9EPC - chains D and M of the 21 polymer chains in the assembly; structure by electron microscopy, 3.00 A resolution.

# Chain D
Protein: DNA-directed RNA polymerase subunit beta'
From: Sinapis alba
Notes: EC 2.7.7.6
Reference sequence: A0A6C0M5W0 (A0A6C0M5W0_SINAL); residue numbers follow UniProt; this construct covers 1-680
Amino-acid sequence (680 residues; each row starts with the number of its first residue):
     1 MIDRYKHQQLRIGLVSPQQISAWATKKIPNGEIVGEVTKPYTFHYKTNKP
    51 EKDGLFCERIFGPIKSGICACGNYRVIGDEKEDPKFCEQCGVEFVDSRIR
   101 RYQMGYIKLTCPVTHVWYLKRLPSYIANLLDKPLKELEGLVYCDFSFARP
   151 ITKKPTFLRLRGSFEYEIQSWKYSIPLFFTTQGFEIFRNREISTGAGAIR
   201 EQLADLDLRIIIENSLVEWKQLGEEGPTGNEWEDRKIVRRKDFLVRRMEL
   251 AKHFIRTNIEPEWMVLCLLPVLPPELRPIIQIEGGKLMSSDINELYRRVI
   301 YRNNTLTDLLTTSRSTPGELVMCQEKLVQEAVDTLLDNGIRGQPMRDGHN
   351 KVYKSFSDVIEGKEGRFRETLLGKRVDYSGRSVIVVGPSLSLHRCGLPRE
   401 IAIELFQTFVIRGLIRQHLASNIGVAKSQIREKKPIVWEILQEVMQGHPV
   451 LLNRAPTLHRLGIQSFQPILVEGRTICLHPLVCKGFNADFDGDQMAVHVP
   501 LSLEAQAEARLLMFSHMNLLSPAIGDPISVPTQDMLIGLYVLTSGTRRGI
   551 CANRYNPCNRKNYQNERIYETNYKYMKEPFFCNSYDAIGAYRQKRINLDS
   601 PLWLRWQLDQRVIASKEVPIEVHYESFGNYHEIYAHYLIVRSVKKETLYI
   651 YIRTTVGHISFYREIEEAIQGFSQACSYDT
Unresolved in the structure: 26-33, 66-95, 280-290, 559-577
Covalent attachments: 2,3-dihydroxy-1,4-dithiobutane (DTT) linked to Cys551

# Chain M
Protein: PAP8, pTAC6
From: Sinapis alba
Amino-acid sequence (334 residues; numbered 1 to 334; the number before each row is that of its first residue):
     1 MASSAASPSLSLLSLTPKPPPSPSTASATSHRLFPSFRTNGCFAPLTLKP
    51 RRGRSIIVKVDDGDADGGGQDEYDMDDEEVEEVDNKKDYDVEYDPLAAAM
   101 AAASGGGGDGDIAFVQSKSFISTQGWDSEMVVDYRINEDEFHKISLLDCD
   151 FFIRKPPDPDNDVYDFREMYVTPPDTDIYSVPRVLAPMPQKYIRCAMSDY
   201 GCYDVTEPPIDAPRDPLYKSEREISKVFLTKHYRNRRLNDPEFVLDFEEI
   251 YVIDSKTKSITRARVLVTVPGGRKRDRKDDLLVIRDNGNSFKIIHVGERD
   301 DPTTVIEREEWTKTREDMEKHLRKLRDFSVSNWF
Unresolved in the structure: 1-108

# Chain D / chain M interface
Residue-residue contacts - 90 pairs, chain D then chain M:
  Arg548(D) with Glu310(M), salt bridge; Thr314(M)
  Gly549(D) with Glu310(M); Trp311(M); Thr314(M)
  Ile550(D) with Trp311(M); Thr314(M), hydrogen bond (backbone-side chain); Arg315(M); Met318(M), hydrophobic; Trp333(M), hydrophobic
  Asn553(D) with Glu307(M), hydrogen bond; Trp311(M), hydrogen bond (backbone-side chain)
  Tyr555(D) with Trp311(M)
  Asn556(D) with Trp311(M)
  Cys558(D) with Arg308(M)
  Glu578(D) with Thr303(M), hydrogen bond; Glu307(M)
  Trp603(D) with Thr303(M), hydrogen bond; Ile306(M), hydrophobic
  Asp609(D) with Tyr218(M), hydrogen bond
  Gln610(D) with Tyr203(M); Val205(M); Tyr218(M); Ser220(M), hydrogen bond (backbone-side chain)
  Arg611(D) with Val205(M); Tyr218(M), hydrogen bond
  Val612(D) with Val205(M)
  Ile613(D) with Val205(M), hydrophobic
  Lys616(D) with Cys202(M); Tyr203(M); Asp204(M), salt bridge; Glu223(M), salt bridge
  Glu617(D) with Cys202(M)
  Val618(D) with Tyr200(M); Ser225(M); Asn287(M)
  Pro619(D) with Tyr200(M), hydrogen bond (backbone-side chain); Gly201(M)
  Ile620(D) with Arg285(M); Val305(M), hydrophobic; Glu309(M)
  Glu621(D) with Val283(M); Ile284(M); Arg285(M), salt bridge; Val305(M)
  Val622(D) with Tyr200(M), hydrophobic; Leu282(M); Val283(M); Ile284(M), hydrogen bond (backbone-backbone)
  His623(D) with Leu281(M); Leu282(M); Arg299(M); Asp300(M); Val305(M)
  Tyr624(D) with Ser198(M); Thr230(M); Leu245(M), hydrophobic; Phe247(M); Leu281(M); Leu282(M), hydrogen bond (backbone-backbone)
  Glu625(D) with Phe247(M); Leu281(M); Arg299(M), salt bridge
  Ser626(D) with Val244(M); Leu245(M), hydrogen bond (backbone-backbone); Phe247(M); Arg277(M), hydrogen bond (side chain-backbone); Lys278(M), hydrogen bond (side chain-backbone); Asp280(M)
  Phe627(D) with Phe243(M)
  Gly628(D) with Leu245(M)
  Tyr630(D) with Ser198(M)
  His631(D) with Arg299(M)
  Glu632(D) with Asp199(M); Arg222(M), salt bridge
  Ile633(D) with Pro302(M), hydrophobic; Val305(M), hydrophobic; Ile306(M), hydrophobic
  Tyr634(D) with Gly201(M), hydrogen bond (side chain-backbone); Arg222(M), hydrogen bond; Ile306(M)
  Ala635(D) with Ile306(M)
  Tyr637(D) with Tyr203(M)
  Ile639(D) with Tyr203(M), hydrophobic
  Arg641(D) with Asp199(M), salt bridge; Arg222(M)
  Val643(D) with Ala196(M), hydrophobic
  Lys644(D) with Leu238(M), hydrogen bond (side chain-backbone); Phe243(M)
  Arg653(D) with Ile306(M)
Interface residues without a listed pair, chain D (42 interface residues in all): Arg554, Pro557, Leu638
Interface residues without a listed pair, chain M (50 interface residues in all): Glu207, Asn239, Asp279, Thr304, Thr312, Phe334

# In short
The interface between chain D and chain M involves 42 residues on one side and 50 on the other, with 17
hydrogen bonds and 7 salt bridges. Polar pairs include Arg548(D)-Glu310(M), Lys616(D)-Asp204(M) and
Lys616(D)-Glu223(M).
Here chain D is DNA-directed RNA polymerase subunit beta' and chain M is PAP8, pTAC6, both from Sinapis alba.
Entry 9EPC (Cryo-EM structure of the Plastid-encoded RNA polymerase from Sinapis alba) was determined by
electron microscopy.
